3CJT - chains A and B; structure by X-ray diffraction, 2.30 A resolution.

# Chain A
Name: Ribosomal protein L11 methyltransferase
From: Thermus thermophilus
Notes: EC 2.1.1.-
Reference sequence: Q84BQ9 (PRMA_THET8); numbering as in UniProt (aligned over 1-254)
Amino-acid sequence (254 residues; numbered 1 to 254; the number before each row is that of its first residue):
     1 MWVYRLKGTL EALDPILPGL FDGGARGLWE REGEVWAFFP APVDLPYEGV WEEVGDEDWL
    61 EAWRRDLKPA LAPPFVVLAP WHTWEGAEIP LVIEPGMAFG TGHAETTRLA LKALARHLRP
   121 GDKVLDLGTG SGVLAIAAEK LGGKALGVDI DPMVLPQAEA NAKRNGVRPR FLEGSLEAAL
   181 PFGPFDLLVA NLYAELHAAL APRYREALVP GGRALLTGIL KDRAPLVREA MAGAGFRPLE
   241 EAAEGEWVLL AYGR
Sequence notes: engineered mutation Ala-104 (His in Q84BQ9)
Swiss-Prot annotation at these positions:
  - binding site (S-adenosyl-L-methionine): Thr-107, Gly-128, Asp-149, Ser-175, Asn-191

# Chain B
Name: 50S ribosomal protein L11
From: Thermus thermophilus
Reference sequence: P36238 (RL11_THETH); residue numbers follow UniProt; this construct covers 1-147
Amino-acid sequence (147 residues; each row starts with the number of its first residue):
     1 MKKVVAVVKL QLPAGKATPA PPVGPALGQH GANIMEFVKA FNAATANMGD AIVPVEITIY
    61 ADRSFTFVTK TPPASYLIRK AAGLEKGAHK PGREKVGRIT WEQVLEIAKQ KMPDLNTTDL
   121 EAAARMIAGS ARSMGVEVVG APEVKDA
Disordered / not traced: 1, 99-105, 114-119, 141-147
Covalently attached groups: N,N-dimethyl-L-methionine (2MM) linked to Lys-2

# Interface between chain A and chain B
Residue-residue contacts (59):
  Met-1(A) / Pro-21(B)
  Leu-10(A) / Lys-9(B)
  Leu-10(A) / Gln-11(B)
  Asp-14(A) / Pro-73(B)
  Asp-14(A) / Ser-75(B)  hydrogen bond (backbone-side chain)
  Leu-17(A) / Gln-11(B)
  Pro-18(A) / Ile-52(B)  hydrophobic
  Pro-18(A) / Ser-75(B)
  Pro-18(A) / Tyr-76(B)
  Pro-18(A) / Arg-79(B)
  Gly-19(A) / Arg-79(B)
  Phe-21(A) / Gln-11(B)
  Phe-21(A) / Ile-52(B)  hydrophobic
  Asp-22(A) / Arg-79(B)  salt bridge
  Asp-22(A) / Lys-86(B)  hydrogen bond (backbone-side chain)
  Gly-24(A) / Lys-86(B)
  Arg-26(A) / Pro-13(B)
  Gly-27(A) / Gln-11(B)
  Gly-27(A) / Pro-22(B)
  Leu-28(A) / Leu-10(B)
  Leu-28(A) / Gln-11(B)  hydrogen bond (backbone-backbone)
  Leu-28(A) / Pro-22(B)
  Trp-29(A) / Lys-9(B)
  Trp-29(A) / Leu-10(B)
  Trp-29(A) / Pro-22(B)  hydrophobic
  Trp-29(A) / Pro-25(B)  hydrophobic
  Trp-29(A) / Ala-26(B)
  Glu-30(A) / Lys-9(B)  hydrogen bond (backbone-backbone)
  Phe-38(A) / Pro-21(B)  hydrophobic
  Phe-38(A) / Pro-22(B)  hydrophobic
  Trp-59(A) / Pro-19(B)
  Trp-59(A) / Pro-21(B)
  Trp-59(A) / Gly-24(B)
  Trp-59(A) / Pro-25(B)  hydrophobic
  Trp-59(A) / Ile-34(B)
  Leu-60(A) / Pro-19(B)  hydrophobic
  Leu-60(A) / Met-35(B)  hydrophobic
  Trp-63(A) / Gly-31(B)  hydrogen bond (side chain-backbone)
  Trp-63(A) / Ala-32(B)  hydrogen bond (side chain-backbone)
  Trp-63(A) / Asn-33(B)
  Trp-63(A) / Ile-34(B)  hydrophobic
  Trp-63(A) / Arg-63(B)
  Asp-66(A) / Arg-63(B)  hydrogen bond (backbone-side chain)
  Leu-67(A) / Arg-63(B)
  Glu-94(A) / Glu-36(B)
  Pro-95(A) / Asn-33(B)  hydrogen bond (backbone-side chain)
  Gly-96(A) / Ser-64(B)
  Gly-96(A) / Phe-65(B)  hydrogen bond (backbone-backbone)
  Met-97(A) / Phe-65(B)
  Met-97(A) / Phe-67(B)  hydrophobic
  Ala-98(A) / Ser-64(B)
  Phe-99(A) / Lys-2(B)
  Phe-99(A) / Asp-62(B)
  Phe-99(A) / Ser-64(B)
  Gly-100(A) / Asp-62(B)  hydrogen bond (backbone-side chain)
  Thr-101(A) / Asp-62(B)  hydrogen bond (side chain-backbone)
  His-103(A) / Asp-62(B)
  His-103(A) / Arg-63(B)
  Ala-104(A) / Asp-62(B)
Interface residues without a listed pair, chain A (35 interface residues in all): Pro-15, Gly-23, Arg-31, Trp-81, Asp-151
Interface residues without a listed pair, chain B (38 interface residues in all): Val-8, Leu-12, Lys-16, Ala-20, Gln-29, Ala-40, Tyr-60, Ala-61, Thr-66, Ala-74

# Summary
The interface between chain A and chain B involves 35 residues on one side and 38 on the other, with 11
hydrogen bonds and 1 salt bridge. Polar pairs include Asp-22(A)/Arg-79(B), Asp-14(A)/Ser-75(B) and
Asp-22(A)/Lys-86(B). From UniProt: 5 S-adenosyl-L-methionine-binding residues on chain A.
Chain A is Ribosomal protein L11 methyltransferase and chain B is 50S ribosomal protein L11, both from Thermus
thermophilus; the structure, Ribosomal protein L11 methyltransferase (PrmA) in complex with dimethylated
ribosomal protein L11, was determined by X-ray diffraction (same publication as 3CJQ, 3CJR and 3CJS).
